Entry 1SVF (X-ray diffraction, 1.40 A resolution); this record covers chains A and B.

== Chain A ==
Protein: Protein (fusion glycoprotein)
Organism: Simian virus 5 (strain W3)
Notes: fragment: post fusion core (residue 122-185)
UniProt: P04849 (FUS_SV5); aligned to UniProt positions 122-185 over residues 122-185 (the alignment contains insertions or deletions, so no single offset holds)
Chain sequence (64 residues; row label = number of the first residue in the row):
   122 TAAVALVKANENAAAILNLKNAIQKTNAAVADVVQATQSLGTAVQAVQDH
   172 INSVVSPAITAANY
Construct notes: engineered mutation Y185 (Cys in P04849)

== Chain B ==
Protein: Protein (fusion glycoprotein)
Organism: Simian virus 5 (strain W3)
Notes: fragment: post fusion core (residue 440-477)
UniProt: P04849 (FUS_SV5); numbering as in UniProt (aligned over 440-477)
Chain sequence (38 residues; each row starts with the number of its first residue):
   440 QILSIDPLDISQNLAAVNKSLSDALQHLAQSDTYLSAI
Curated features (UniProtKB/Swiss-Prot):
  - glycosylation: N457 (N-linked (GlcNAc...) asparagine)

== Chain A / chain B interface ==
Pairs across the interface (41; chain A residue first):
  A136(A) - I477(B)
  N139(A) - Y473(B)
  N139(A) - A476(B)
  N139(A) - I477(B)
  L140(A) - L474(B)  hydrophobic
  L140(A) - I477(B)  hydrophobic
  N142(A) - Y473(B)
  A143(A) - S470(B)  hydrogen bond (backbone-side chain)
  A143(A) - Y473(B)  hydrophobic
  A143(A) - L474(B)  hydrophobic
  K146(A) - H466(B)
  K146(A) - Q469(B)  hydrogen bond
  K146(A) - S470(B)
  K146(A) - Y473(B)
  T147(A) - S470(B)  hydrogen bond
  A149(A) - H466(B)
  A150(A) - A463(B)
  A150(A) - H466(B)
  A150(A) - L467(B)  hydrophobic
  D153(A) - S459(B)
  D153(A) - D462(B)
  D153(A) - A463(B)  hydrogen bond (side chain-backbone)
  D153(A) - H466(B)  salt bridge
  V154(A) - A463(B)  hydrophobic
  Q156(A) - S459(B)
  A157(A) - V456(B)
  A157(A) - S459(B)
  A157(A) - L460(B)  hydrophobic
  S160(A) - N452(B)
  S160(A) - A455(B)
  S160(A) - V456(B)
  L161(A) - V456(B)
  T163(A) - N452(B)
  A164(A) - I449(B)
  A164(A) - N452(B)
  A167(A) - L447(B)
  A167(A) - I449(B)  hydrophobic
  V168(A) - L447(B)  hydrophobic
  H171(A) - D445(B)  hydrogen bond (side chain-backbone)
  H171(A) - L447(B)
  V175(A) - I444(B)  hydrophobic
Interface residues without a listed pair, chain A (22 interface residues in all): A179
Interface residues without a listed pair, chain B (21 interface residues in all): P446, L453

== Summary ==
22 residues of chain A face 21 of chain B across their interface; the contacts include 5 hydrogen bonds and 1
salt bridge. Polar contacts include D153(A)-H466(B), A143(A)-S470(B) and K146(A)-Q469(B).
Here chain A is Protein (fusion glycoprotein) and chain B is Protein (fusion glycoprotein), both from Simian
virus 5 (strain W3). Entry 1SVF (Paramyxovirus SV5 fusion protein core) was determined by X-ray diffraction.
